3HYE - chains Z and 1 of the 28 polymer chains in the assembly; structure by X-ray diffraction, 2.50 A resolution.

== Chain Z ==
Molecule: Proteasome component C5
From: Saccharomyces cerevisiae
Notes: EC 3.4.25.1
UniProt: P23724 (PSB1_YEAST); the construct lacks a stretch of the UniProt sequence and is renumbered around it, so the offset changes along the chain: -9 to -1 = UniProt 20-28; 1-70 = UniProt 29-98; 71-106 = UniProt 100-135; 107-144 = UniProt 138-175; 2 more segments
Amino-acid sequence (222 residues; each row starts with the number of its first residue; note: 2 numbers in that range are skipped by the numbering (no residue carries them; nothing is unmodelled there); a row labelled like 10A-10B holds insertion residues (10A, then the next letters in order); numbers below 1 keep their minus sign (Gln-9 is residue -9)):
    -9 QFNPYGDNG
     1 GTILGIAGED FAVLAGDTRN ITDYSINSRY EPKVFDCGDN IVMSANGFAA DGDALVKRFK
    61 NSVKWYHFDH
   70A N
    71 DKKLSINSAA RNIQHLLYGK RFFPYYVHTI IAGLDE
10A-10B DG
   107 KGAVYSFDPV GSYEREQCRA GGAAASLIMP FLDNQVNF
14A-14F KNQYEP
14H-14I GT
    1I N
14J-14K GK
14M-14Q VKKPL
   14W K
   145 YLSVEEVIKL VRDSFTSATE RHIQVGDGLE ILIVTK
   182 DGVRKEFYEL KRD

== Chain 1 ==
Molecule: Proteasome component PRE4
From: Saccharomyces cerevisiae
Notes: EC 3.4.25.1
UniProt: P30657 (PSB4_YEAST); the construct lacks a stretch of the UniProt sequence and is renumbered around it, so the offset changes along the chain: -8 to -1 = UniProt 34-41; 1-70 = UniProt 42-111; 74-92 = UniProt 120-138; 93-105 = UniProt 141-153; 3 more segments
Amino-acid sequence (233 residues; each row starts with the number of its first residue; note: 6 numbers in that range are skipped by the numbering (no residue carries them; nothing is unmodelled there); a row labelled like 71B-71D holds insertion residues (71B, then the next letters in order); numbers below 1 keep their minus sign (Thr-8 is residue -8)):
    -8 TQQPIVTG
     1 TSVISMKYDN GVIIAADNLG SYGSLLRFNG VERLIPVGDN TVVGISGDIS DMQHIERLLK
    61 DLVTENAYDN
   69A P
   69C L
   70A A
   71A D
    72 A
71B-71D EEA
    74 LEPSYIFEYL ATVMYQRRS
92A-92B KM
    93 NPLWNAIIVA GVQ
10A-10B SN
   106 GDQFLRYVNL LGVTYSSPTL ATGFGAHMAN PLLRKV
14A-14G VDRESDI
   144 PKTTVQVAEE AIVNAMRVLY YRDARSSRNF SLAIIDKN
   18A T
   183 GLTFKKNLQV ENMKWDFAKD IKGYGTQKI

== Interface between chain Z and chain 1 ==
Contacting residue pairs - 41 pairs, chain Z then chain 1:
  Gln-9(Z) with Thr-8(1), hydrogen bond
  Phe-8(Z) with Thr-8(1); Arg91(1); Pro94(1), hydrophobic; Trp96(1), hydrophobic; Leu115(1), hydrophobic; Leu116(1), hydrophobic
  Asn-7(Z) with Leu116(1)
  Pro-6(Z) with Arg91(1), hydrogen bond (backbone-side chain); Met92B(1), hydrophobic; Leu116(1)
  Tyr-5(Z) with Arg91(1); Leu116(1)
  Asn-2(Z) with Val118(1)
  Asn20(Z) with Tyr120(1)
  Ser25(Z) with His132(1)
  Ile26(Z) with Arg139(1), hydrogen bond (backbone-side chain)
  Asn27(Z) with Tyr120(1), hydrogen bond; Ser122(1)
  Ser28(Z) with Ser121(1), hydrogen bond (side chain-backbone)
  Glu31(Z) with Arg111(1), salt bridge; Tyr120(1); Ser121(1), hydrogen bond (side chain-backbone)
  Phe48(Z) with Arg91(1); Leu116(1); Val118(1), hydrophobic
  Ala50(Z) with Tyr88(1); Leu116(1); Gly117(1); Val118(1)
  Asp51(Z) with Tyr88(1), hydrogen bond; Arg91(1), salt bridge
  Asp53(Z) with Thr119(1)
  Ala54(Z) with Tyr88(1), hydrophobic
  Lys57(Z) with Glu81(1), salt bridge
  Phe93(Z) with Arg91(1); Ser92(1)
  Tyr95(Z) with Tyr88(1)
  Glu190(Z) with Arg14C(1), salt bridge
  Arg193(Z) with Asp14B(1), salt bridge; Arg14C(1)
Interface residues without a listed pair, chain Z (25 interface residues in all): Gly-4, Arg29, Tyr30
Interface residues without a listed pair, chain 1 (23 interface residues in all): Leu125, Ala131

== Summary ==
The interface between chain Z and chain 1 involves 25 residues on one side and 23 on the other; the contacts
include 7 hydrogen bonds and 5 salt bridges. Polar contacts include Glu31(Z)-Arg111(1), Asp51(Z)-Arg91(1) and
Lys57(Z)-Glu81(1).
Chain Z is Proteasome component C5 and chain 1 is Proteasome component PRE4, both from Saccharomyces
cerevisiae; the structure, Crystal structure of 20S proteasome in complex with hydroxylated salinosporamide,
was determined by X-ray diffraction together with 3GPT and 3GPW from the same study.
